4P9I - chain A; structure by X-ray diffraction, 1.34 A resolution.

[Chain A]
Molecule: Ryanodine receptor 2
From: Mus musculus
UniProtKB: E9Q401 (RYR2_MOUSE); residue numbers follow UniProt; this construct covers 1080-1253
Amino-acid sequence (174 residues; numbered 1080 to 1253; the number before each row is that of its first residue):
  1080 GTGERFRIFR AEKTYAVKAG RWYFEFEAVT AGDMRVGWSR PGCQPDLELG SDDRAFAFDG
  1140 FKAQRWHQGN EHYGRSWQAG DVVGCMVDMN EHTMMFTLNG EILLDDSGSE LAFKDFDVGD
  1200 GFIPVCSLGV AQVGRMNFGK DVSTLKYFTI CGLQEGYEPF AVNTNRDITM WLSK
Disordered / not traced: 1080-1083, 1122-1126, 1252-1253
Reported in the primary citation:
  - contacts within the chain: Glu1106-Arg1214 (salt bridge), Ala1107-Trp1156 (hydrophobic contact)
  - mutagenesis - A1107M: decreased stability
  - conformationally variable residues (order/disorder transition): Arg1214

[Summary]
The paper reports that A1107M reduces stability; conformational variability at Arg1214.
Chain A is Ryanodine receptor 2 (Mus musculus); the structure, Crystal Structure of mouse Ryanodine Receptor 2
SPRY2 Domain (1080-1253), was determined by X-ray diffraction together with 4P9J and 4P9L from the same study.
